4JWU - chains A and C; structure by X-ray diffraction, 2.20 A resolution.

Chain A:
Protein: Camphor 5-monooxygenase
Source organism: Pseudomonas putida
Notes: EC 1.14.15.1
UniProt: P00183 (CPXA_PSEPU); residues 0-414 here correspond to UniProt positions 1-415 (UniProt number = residue number + 1)
Chain sequence (415 residues; numbered 0 to 414; the number before each row is that of its first residue; numbering starts at 0):
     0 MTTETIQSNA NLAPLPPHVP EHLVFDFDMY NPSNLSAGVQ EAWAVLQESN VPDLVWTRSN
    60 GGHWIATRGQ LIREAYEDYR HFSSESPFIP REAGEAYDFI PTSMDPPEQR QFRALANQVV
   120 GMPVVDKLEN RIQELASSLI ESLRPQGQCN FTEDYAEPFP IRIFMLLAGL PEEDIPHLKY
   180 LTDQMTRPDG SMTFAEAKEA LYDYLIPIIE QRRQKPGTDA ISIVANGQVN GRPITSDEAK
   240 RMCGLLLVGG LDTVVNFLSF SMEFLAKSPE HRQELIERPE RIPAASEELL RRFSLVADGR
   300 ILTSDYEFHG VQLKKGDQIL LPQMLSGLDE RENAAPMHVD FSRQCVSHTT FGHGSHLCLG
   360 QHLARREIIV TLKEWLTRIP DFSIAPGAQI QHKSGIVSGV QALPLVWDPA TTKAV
Not modelled in the structure: 0-9
Differences from the reference sequence: engineered mutation Ser58 (Cys59 in P00183), Ser85 (Cys86 in P00183), Ser136 (Cys137 in P00183), Ser285 (Cys286 in P00183), Ala334 (Cys335 in P00183), Cys344 (Lys345 in P00183)
Covalently attached groups: 1,1'-hexane-1,6-diyldipyrrolidine-2,5-dione (1N0) linked to Cys344
Bound ions: Ca2+: Glu198, Asp202 (shared with 1 residue of chain B); heme Fe near Cys357 (its only coordinating residue here)
Residues lining bound ligands: heme (HEM): Tyr75, Pro100, Thr101, Gln108, Arg112, Val119, Leu244, Leu245, Gly248, Gly249, Thr252, Val253, Phe256, Leu289, Leu294, Val295, Asp297, Arg299, Gln322, Thr349, Phe350, Gly351, Ser354, His355, Cys357, Leu358, Gly359, Leu362, Ala363, Glu366, Ile367
UniProt features mapped onto this chain:
  - binding site (heme): Cys357

Chain C:
Protein: Putidaredoxin
Source organism: Pseudomonas putida
UniProt: P00259 (PUTX_PSEPU); residues 0-106 here correspond to UniProt positions 1-107 (UniProt number = residue number + 1)
Chain sequence (113 residues; row label = number of the first residue in the row; numbers below 1 keep their minus sign (His-6 is residue -6)):
    -6 HHHHHHMSKV VYVSHDGTRR ELDVACGVSL MQAAVSNGIY DIVGDCGGSA SCATCHVYVN
    54 EAFTDKVPAA NEREIGMLES VTAELKPNSR LCCQIIMTPE LDGIVVDVPD RQW
Not modelled in the structure: -6 to 0
Differences from the reference sequence: expression tag (-6 to -1); engineered mutation Cys19 (Asp20 in P00259), Ser73 (Cys74 in P00259)
Bound ions: 2Fe-2S cluster Fe: Cys39, Cys45, Cys48, Cys86
Residues lining bound ligands: 2Fe-2S cluster (FES): Met24, Gly37, Asp38, Cys39, Gly40, Gly41, Ala43, Ser44, Cys45, Ala46, Cys48, Leu84, Cys86
UniProt features mapped onto this chain:
  - binding site ([2Fe-2S] cluster): Cys39, Cys45, Cys48, Cys86

Chain A / chain C interface:
Contacting residue pairs (19):
  Glu76(A) with Ser42(C); Arg66(C), hydrogen bond (backbone-side chain)
  Arg109(A) with Ser44(C), hydrogen bond (side chain-backbone); Met70(C)
  Arg112(A) with Asp38(C), salt bridge; Trp106(C)
  Ala113(A) with Trp106(C), hydrophobic
  Asn116(A) with Val36(C); Trp106(C), hydrogen bond
  Met121(A) with Val28(C), hydrophobic
  Pro122(A) with Tyr33(C), hydrophobic
  Asp125(A) with Tyr33(C), hydrogen bond
  His352(A) with Ser42(C)
  Gly353(A) with Cys39(C); Ser42(C); Ser44(C)
  Ser354(A) with Ser44(C)
  Leu356(A) with Cys39(C)
  His361(A) with Val28(C)
Other interface residues (no listed pair), chain A (14 interface residues in all): Leu358
Other interface residues (no listed pair), chain C (12 interface residues in all): Gly40, Cys45

Overview:
Chain A and chain C form an interface of 14 and 12 residues respectively; the contacts include 4 hydrogen
bonds and 1 salt bridge. Among the polar pairs are Arg112(A)-Asp38(C), Glu76(A)-Arg66(C) and
Arg109(A)-Ser44(C). Bound to chain A: heme. Chain C binds 2Fe-2S cluster.
Chain A is Camphor 5-monooxygenase and chain C is Putidaredoxin, both from Pseudomonas putida; the structure,
Crystal structure of Cytochrome P450cam-putidaredoxin complex, was determined by X-ray diffraction together
with 4JWS and 4JX1 from the same study.
